7SI6 - chain A; structure by electron microscopy, 3.32 A resolution.

Chain A:
Name: P-type Cu(+) transporter
Source organism: Xenopus tropicalis
Notes: EC 7.2.2.8
Reference sequence: A0A6I8R0A5 (A0A6I8R0A5_XENTR); residues 1-1467 here = UniProt positions 1-1467
Amino-acid sequence (1467 residues; each row starts with the number of its first residue):
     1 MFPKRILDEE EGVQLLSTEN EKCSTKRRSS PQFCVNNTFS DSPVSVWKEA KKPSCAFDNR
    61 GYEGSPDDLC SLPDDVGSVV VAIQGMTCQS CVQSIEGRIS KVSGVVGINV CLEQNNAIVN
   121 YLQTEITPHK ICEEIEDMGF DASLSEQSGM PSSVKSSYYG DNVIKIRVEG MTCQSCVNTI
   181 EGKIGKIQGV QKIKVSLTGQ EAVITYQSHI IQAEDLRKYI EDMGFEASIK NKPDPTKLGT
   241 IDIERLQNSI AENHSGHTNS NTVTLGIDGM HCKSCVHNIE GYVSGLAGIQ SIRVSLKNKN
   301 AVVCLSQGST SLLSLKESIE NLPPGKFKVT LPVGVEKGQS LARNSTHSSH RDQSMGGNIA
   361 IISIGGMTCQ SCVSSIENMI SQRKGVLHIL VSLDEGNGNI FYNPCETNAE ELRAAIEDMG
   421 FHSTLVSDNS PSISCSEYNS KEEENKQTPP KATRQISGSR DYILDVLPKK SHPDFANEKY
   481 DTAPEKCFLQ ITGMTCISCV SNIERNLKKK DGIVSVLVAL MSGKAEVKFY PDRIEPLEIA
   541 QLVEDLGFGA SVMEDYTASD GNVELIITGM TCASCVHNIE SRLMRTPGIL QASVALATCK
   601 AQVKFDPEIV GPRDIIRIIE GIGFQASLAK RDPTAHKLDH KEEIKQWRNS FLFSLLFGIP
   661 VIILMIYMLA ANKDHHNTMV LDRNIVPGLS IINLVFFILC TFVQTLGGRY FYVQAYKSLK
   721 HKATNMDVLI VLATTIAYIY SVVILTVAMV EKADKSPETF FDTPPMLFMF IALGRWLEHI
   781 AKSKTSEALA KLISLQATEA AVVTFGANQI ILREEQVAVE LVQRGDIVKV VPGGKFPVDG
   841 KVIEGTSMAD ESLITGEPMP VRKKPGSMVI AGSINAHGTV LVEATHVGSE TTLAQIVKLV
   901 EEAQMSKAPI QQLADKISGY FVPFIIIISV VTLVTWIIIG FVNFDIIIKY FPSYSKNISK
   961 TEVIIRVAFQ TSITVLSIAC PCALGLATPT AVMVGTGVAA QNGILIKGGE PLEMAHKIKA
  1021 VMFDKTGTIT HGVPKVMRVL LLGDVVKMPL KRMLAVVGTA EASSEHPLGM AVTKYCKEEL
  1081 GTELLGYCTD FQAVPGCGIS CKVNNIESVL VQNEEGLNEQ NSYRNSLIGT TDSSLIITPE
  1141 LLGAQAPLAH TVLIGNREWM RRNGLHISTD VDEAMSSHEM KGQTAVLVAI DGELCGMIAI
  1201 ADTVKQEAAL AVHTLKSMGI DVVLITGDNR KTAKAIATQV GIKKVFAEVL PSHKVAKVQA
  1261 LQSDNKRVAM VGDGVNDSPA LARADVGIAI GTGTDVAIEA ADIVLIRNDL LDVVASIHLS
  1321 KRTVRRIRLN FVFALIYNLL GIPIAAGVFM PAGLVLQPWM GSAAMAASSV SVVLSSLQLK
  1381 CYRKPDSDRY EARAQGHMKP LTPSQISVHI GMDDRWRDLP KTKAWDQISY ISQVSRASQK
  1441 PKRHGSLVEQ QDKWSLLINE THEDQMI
Unresolved in the structure: 1-482, 555-560, 630-639, 672-677, 1043-1045, 1113-1149, 1418-1467
Construct notes: conflict His271 (Arg in A0A6I8R0A5), Ile359 (Met in A0A6I8R0A5), Ile497 (Ala in A0A6I8R0A5)
Cystine bridges: Cys496-Cys499
Metal / ion sites: Mg2+: Asp1024, Thr1026, Asp1273
Residues lining bound ligands: tetrafluoroaluminate (ALF): Thr855, Gly856, Glu857, Asp1024, Lys1025, Thr1026, Ile1225, Thr1226, Gly1227, Lys1254, Asp1273, Asn1276, Asp1277
From the paper describing this entry:
  - contacts within the chain: Glu526-Arg824
  - mutagenesis - L520A/M521A, R613E, K1384E: decreased catalytic activity
  - mutagenesis - K1384*: abolished catalytic activity

Overview:
Chain A binds tetrafluoroaluminate. Asp1024, Thr1026 and Asp1273 coordinate Mg2+. The paper reports that
L520A/M521A, R613E and K1384E reduce catalytic activity; contacts within the chain involving Glu526 and
Arg824.
Chain A is P-type Cu(+) transporter (Xenopus tropicalis); the structure, Structure of ATP7B in state 1, was
determined by electron microscopy (same publication as 7SI3 and 7SI7).
